PDB entry 4NTY | X-ray diffraction, 2.65 A resolution | chains A and B of the 3 polymer chains in the assembly

# Chain A
Protein: Acid-sensing ion channel 1
Organism: Gallus gallus
UniProtKB: Q1XA76 (ASIC1_CHICK); residues 14-463 here = UniProt positions 14-463
Chain sequence (450 residues; each row starts with the number of its first residue):
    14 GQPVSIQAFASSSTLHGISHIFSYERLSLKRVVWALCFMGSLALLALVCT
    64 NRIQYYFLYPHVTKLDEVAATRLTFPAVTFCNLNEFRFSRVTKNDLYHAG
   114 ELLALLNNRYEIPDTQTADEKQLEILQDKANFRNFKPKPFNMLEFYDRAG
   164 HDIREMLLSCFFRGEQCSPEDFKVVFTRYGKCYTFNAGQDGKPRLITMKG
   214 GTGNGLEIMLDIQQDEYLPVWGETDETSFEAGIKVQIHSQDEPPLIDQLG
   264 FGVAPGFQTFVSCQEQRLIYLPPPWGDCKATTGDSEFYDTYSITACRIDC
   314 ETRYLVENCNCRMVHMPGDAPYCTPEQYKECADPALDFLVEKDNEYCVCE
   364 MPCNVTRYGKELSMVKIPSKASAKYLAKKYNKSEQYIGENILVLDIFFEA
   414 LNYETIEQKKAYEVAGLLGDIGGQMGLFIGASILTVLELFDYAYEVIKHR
Not modelled in the structure: 14-45, 297-298, 454-463
Disulfides: Cys94-Cys195, Cys173-Cys180, Cys291-Cys366, Cys309-Cys362, Cys313-Cys360, Cys322-Cys344, Cys324-Cys336
Metal / ion sites: Cs+ site 1 near Tyr123 (its only coordinating residue here); Cs+ site 2: Glu183, Phe185; Cs+ site 3: Thr240 (together with polyethylene glycol peg4000); Cs+ site 4 near Glu299 (its only coordinating residue here); Cs+ site 5: Val319, Asn323 (shared with 1 residue of chain C); Cs+ site 6 near Lys373 (its only coordinating residue here); Cs+ site 7 near Leu375 (its only coordinating residue here)
Curated features (UniProtKB/Swiss-Prot):
  - motif: Gly443 to Ser445 (GAS motif)
  - site: Glu80 (Involved in channel desensitization), Asp356 (Involved in proton-dependent gating)
  - glycosylation (N-linked (GlcNAc...) asparagine): Asn367, Asn394
  - mutagenesis: Glu80 (E80A: Strongly increases speed of desensitization), Asp346 (D346N: Loss of pH-gated channel activity), Asp350 (D350N: Loss of pH-gated channel activity)
What the authors report for this chain:
  - Cs+ coordination through a water molecule: Gly443
  - conformationally variable residues: Gly443
  - binding site for Cs+: Tyr68
  - mutagenesis - Q437A: increased signaling in response to MitTx

# Chain B
Protein: Neurotoxin MitTx-alpha
Organism: Micrurus tener tener
UniProtKB: G9I929 (IVBMA_MICTN); residues 1-60 here correspond to UniProt positions 25-84 (UniProt number = residue number + 24)
Chain sequence (60 residues; each row starts with the number of its first residue):
     1 EIRPAFCYEDPPFFQKCGAFVDSYYFNRSRITCVHFFYGQCDVNQNHFTT
    51 MSECNRVCHG
Disulfides: Cys7-Cys58, Cys17-Cys41, Cys33-Cys54
Modified positions: Glu1 (pyroglutamic acid; PCA)
Metal / ion sites: Cs+ near Gln45 (its only coordinating residue here)

# How chain A and chain B interact
Residue-residue contacts - 31 pairs, chain A then chain B:
  Leu71(A) with Lys16(B), hydrogen bond (backbone-side chain); Cys17(B); Gly18(B); Ala19(B)
  Tyr72(A) with Lys16(B), hydrogen bond (backbone-side chain); Ala19(B), hydrophobic
  His74(A) with Lys16(B)
  Pro286(A) with Phe20(B); Phe37(B), hydrophobic
  Pro287(A) with Lys16(B), hydrogen bond (backbone-side chain); Gly18(B); Ala19(B); Phe20(B), hydrogen bond (backbone-backbone)
  Trp288(A) with Lys16(B), hydrogen bond (backbone-side chain); Phe20(B)
  Gly289(A) with Phe20(B)
  Asp290(A) with Phe14(B); Phe20(B); Phe37(B)
  Cys291(A) with Phe37(B)
  Cys313(A) with Arg30(B)
  Asp356(A) with Ser29(B), hydrogen bond
  Glu358(A) with Asn27(B), hydrogen bond (backbone-side chain); Ser29(B)
  Tyr359(A) with Asn27(B); Ser29(B); Arg30(B), hydrogen bond (backbone-side chain)
  Val361(A) with Phe13(B), hydrophobic
  Cys362(A) with Phe14(B)
  Glu363(A) with His35(B), salt bridge; Phe37(B)
Also at the interface, not in a pair above, chain A (20 interface residues in all): Phe70, Pro73, Arg316, Glu320
Also at the interface, not in a pair above, chain B (13 interface residues in all): Tyr25

# In short
20 residues of chain A and 13 residues of chain B are in contact, with 8 hydrogen bonds and 1 salt bridge.
Among the polar pairs are Glu363(A)-His35(B), Leu71(A)-Lys16(B) and Tyr72(A)-Lys16(B). The paper reports a
binding site for Cs+ at Tyr68(A); Q437A of chain A increases signaling in response to MitTx.
Here chain A is Acid-sensing ion channel 1 (Gallus gallus) and chain B is Neurotoxin MitTx-alpha (Micrurus
tener tener). Entry 4NTY (Cesium sites in the crystal structure of acid-sensing ion channel in complex with
snake toxin) was determined by X-ray diffraction together with 4NTW and 4NTX from the same study.
